3VYU - chains B and C of the 3 polymer chains in the assembly; structure by X-ray diffraction, 2.75 A resolution.

[Chain B]
Protein: Hydrogenase expression/formation protein HypD
Source organism: Thermococcus kodakarensis
UniProt: Q5JII1 (Q5JII1_PYRKO); numbering as in UniProt (aligned over 1-372)
Chain sequence (372 residues; row label = number of the first residue in the row):
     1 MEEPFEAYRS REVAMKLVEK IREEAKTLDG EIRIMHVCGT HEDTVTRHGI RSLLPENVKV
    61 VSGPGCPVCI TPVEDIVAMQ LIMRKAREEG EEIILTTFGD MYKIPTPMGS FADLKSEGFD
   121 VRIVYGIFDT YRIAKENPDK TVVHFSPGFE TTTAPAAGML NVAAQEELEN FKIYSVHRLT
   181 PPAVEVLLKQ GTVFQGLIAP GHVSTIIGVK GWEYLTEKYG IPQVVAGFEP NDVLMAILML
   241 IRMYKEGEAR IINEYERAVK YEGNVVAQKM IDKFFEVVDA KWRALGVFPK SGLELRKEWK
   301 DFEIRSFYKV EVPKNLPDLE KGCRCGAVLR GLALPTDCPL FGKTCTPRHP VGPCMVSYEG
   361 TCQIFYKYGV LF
Not modelled in the structure: 1-4, 372
Disulfides: Cys66-Cys69, Cys325-Cys354
Bound ions: 4Fe-4S cluster Fe: Cys323, Cys338, Cys345, Cys362
Small-molecule neighbours: 4Fe-4S cluster (SF4): Cys323, Arg324, Cys325, Val328, Cys338, Leu340, Phe341, Cys345, Val351, Gly352, Cys354, Met355, Cys362
Reported in the primary citation:
  - mutagenesis - C38A: abolished binding to Fe
  - mutagenesis - C38A: unchanged binding to Hydrogenase expression/formation protein HypC
  - catalytic residues: Cys66 (proposed by the authors, not directly observed)

[Chain C]
Protein: Hydrogenase expression/formation protein HypE
Source organism: Thermococcus kodakarensis
UniProt: Q5JII7 (Q5JII7_PYRKO); numbering as in UniProt (aligned over 1-338)
Chain sequence (338 residues; numbered 1 to 338; the number before each row is that of its first residue):
     1 MGEKIKLEHG AGGEIMEELL RDVILKTLTL KSAGGIGLDA LDDGATIPFG DKHIVFTIDG
    61 HTVKPLFFPG GDIGRLAVSG TVNDLAVMGA EPIALANSMI IGEGLDMEVL KRVLKSMDET
   121 AREVPVPIVT GDTKVVEDKI EMFVITAGIG IAEHPVSDAG AKVGDAVLVS GTIGDHGIAL
   181 MSHREGIAFE TELKSDVAPI WDVVKAVAET IGWENIHAMK DPTRAGLSNA LNEIARKSNV
   241 GILVREADIP IRPEVRAASE MLGISPYDVA NEGKVVMVVA REYAEEALEA MRKTEKGRNA
   301 AIIGEVIADY RGKVLLETGI GGKRFMEPPE GDPVPRIC
Not modelled in the structure: 1-19, 28-39, 337-338
Reported in the primary citation:
  - conformationally variable residues (domain motion): Ile320
  - mutagenesis - R324E: abolished binding to Hydrogenase expression/formation protein HypD (chain B)
  - mutagenesis - E260R: unchanged binding to Hydrogenase expression/formation protein HypD (chain B)

[Interface between chain B and chain C]
Pairs across the interface (33):
  Arg11(B) - Glu317(C)  salt bridge
  Arg11(B) - Gly319(C)
  Arg11(B) - Gly321(C)
  Ala14(B) - Ile320(C)  hydrophobic
  Met15(B) - Ile320(C)
  Thr46(B) - Arg324(C)
  Arg47(B) - Glu260(C)  salt bridge
  Arg47(B) - Thr318(C)
  Arg47(B) - Arg324(C)  hydrogen bond (backbone-side chain)
  His48(B) - Thr318(C)  hydrogen bond (backbone-side chain)
  His48(B) - Ile320(C)
  His48(B) - Gly322(C)
  Gly49(B) - Gly322(C)
  Ile50(B) - Ile320(C)  hydrophobic
  Ser52(B) - Gly322(C)
  Ser52(B) - Lys323(C)  hydrogen bond (side chain-backbone)
  Leu53(B) - Ile320(C)  hydrophobic
  Leu53(B) - Gly321(C)
  Pro230(B) - Ile320(C)  hydrophobic
  Thr346(B) - Glu330(C)  hydrogen bond
  Pro347(B) - Glu330(C)
  Arg348(B) - Glu330(C)  hydrogen bond (backbone-side chain)
  Tyr358(B) - Pro335(C)  hydrogen bond (side chain-backbone)
  Tyr358(B) - Arg336(C)
  Tyr366(B) - Glu330(C)
  Tyr368(B) - Arg324(C)
  Tyr368(B) - Phe325(C)
  Gly369(B) - Phe325(C)  hydrogen bond (backbone-backbone)
  Gly369(B) - Glu327(C)
  Leu371(B) - Leu315(C)  hydrophobic
  Leu371(B) - Lys323(C)
  Leu371(B) - Arg324(C)
  Leu371(B) - Phe325(C)  hydrophobic
Other interface residues (no listed pair), chain B (23 interface residues in all): Arg9, Tyr125, Leu234, Val370
Other interface residues (no listed pair), chain C (16 interface residues in all): Glu185
The authors on this interface:
  - hot spots on chain C (mutagenesis) - I320A, I320E: decreased binding to Hydrogenase expression/formation protein HypD (chain B)

[In short]
23 residues of chain B face 16 of chain C across their interface, with 7 hydrogen bonds and 2 salt bridges.
Polar contacts include Arg11(B)-Glu317(C), Arg47(B)-Glu260(C) and Arg47(B)-Arg324(C). The paper reports the
catalytic residue Cys66(B); I320A and I320E of chain C reduce binding to Hydrogenase expression/formation
protein HypD (chain B); 5 substitutions were tested in all.
Chain B is Hydrogenase expression/formation protein HypD and chain C is Hydrogenase expression/formation
protein HypE, both from Thermococcus kodakarensis; the structure, Crystal structure of the HypC-HypD-HypE
complex (form II), was determined by X-ray diffraction together with 3VYS and 3VYT from the same study.
